Entry 7CU8 (X-ray diffraction, 3.30 A resolution); this record covers chains D and G of the 7 polymer chains in the assembly.

== Chain D (and G) ==
Name: Tube-forming protein in Mycobacterial Envelope (TiME)
Organism: Mycobacterium tuberculosis (strain ATCC 25618 / H37Rv)
Notes: chain G of this document is another copy of the same molecule, construct and numbering; everything in this record applies to it too
UniProtKB: I6XI06 (I6XI06_MYCTU); residue numbers follow UniProt; this construct covers 26-214
Amino-acid sequence (202 residues; row label = number of the first residue in the row):
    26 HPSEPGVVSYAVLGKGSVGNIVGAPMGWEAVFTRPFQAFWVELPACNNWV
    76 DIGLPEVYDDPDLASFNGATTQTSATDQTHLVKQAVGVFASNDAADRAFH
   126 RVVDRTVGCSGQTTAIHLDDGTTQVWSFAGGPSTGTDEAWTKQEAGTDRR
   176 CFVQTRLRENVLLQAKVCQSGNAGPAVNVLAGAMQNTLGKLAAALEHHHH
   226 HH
Unresolved in the structure: 217-227 (chain G: 214-227)
Sequence notes: expression tag (215-227)
Disulfides: Cys-71/Cys-134, Cys-176/Cys-193

== Chain D / chain G interface ==
Residue-residue contacts (23; chain D residue first):
  Glu-29(D) with Val-204(G)
  Pro-30(D) with Ile-46(G); Pro-200(G), hydrophobic; Ala-201(G)
  Gly-31(D) with Asn-45(G); Ile-46(G), hydrogen bond (backbone-backbone)
  Val-33(D) with Gly-48(G)
  Tyr-35(D) with Asn-45(G), hydrogen bond
  Thr-58(D) with Pro-50(G)
  Arg-59(D) with Thr-104(G)
  Asp-85(D) with Gly-196(G)
  Pro-86(D) with Arg-175(G), hydrogen bond (backbone-side chain); Gly-196(G); Asn-197(G)
  Asp-87(D) with Asn-197(G)
  Leu-88(D) with Gly-196(G); Asn-197(G), hydrogen bond (backbone-backbone)
  Ala-89(D) with Gln-194(G), hydrogen bond (backbone-side chain); Asn-197(G)
  Ser-90(D) with Val-47(G)
  Phe-91(D) with Gly-48(G)
  Ala-115(D) with Asn-197(G); Pro-200(G), hydrophobic
Other interface residues (no listed pair), chain D (16 interface residues in all): Ser-34
Other interface residues (no listed pair), chain G (14 interface residues in all): Ser-195

== Summary ==
16 residues of chain D face 14 of chain G across their interface, with 5 hydrogen bonds. Among the polar pairs
are Tyr-35(D)/Asn-45(G), Pro-86(D)/Arg-175(G) and Ala-89(D)/Gln-194(G).
Both chains are Tube-forming protein in Mycobacterial Envelope (TiME) (Mycobacterium tuberculosis (strain ATCC
25618 / H37Rv)). Entry 7CU8 (Crystal structure of the soluble domain of TiME protein from Mycobacterium
tuberculosis) was determined by X-ray diffraction together with 7CU9 from the same study.
